PDB entry 5H7D | X-ray diffraction, 2.57 A resolution | chains A and B of the 8 polymer chains in the assembly

== Chain A (and B) ==
Molecule: Putrescine aminotransferase, Immunoglobulin G-binding protein A
Source organism: Escherichia coli (strain K12)
Notes: EC 2.6.1.82; chain B of this document is another copy of the same molecule, construct and numbering; everything in this record applies to it too
UniProt: chimeric construct of P42588, P38507: residues 7-453 from P42588 (PAT_ECOLI) positions 7-453 (same numbers); residues 454-501 from P38507 positions 220-267 (UniProt number = residue number - 234)
Chain sequence (499 residues; numbered 3 to 501; the number before each row is that of its first residue):
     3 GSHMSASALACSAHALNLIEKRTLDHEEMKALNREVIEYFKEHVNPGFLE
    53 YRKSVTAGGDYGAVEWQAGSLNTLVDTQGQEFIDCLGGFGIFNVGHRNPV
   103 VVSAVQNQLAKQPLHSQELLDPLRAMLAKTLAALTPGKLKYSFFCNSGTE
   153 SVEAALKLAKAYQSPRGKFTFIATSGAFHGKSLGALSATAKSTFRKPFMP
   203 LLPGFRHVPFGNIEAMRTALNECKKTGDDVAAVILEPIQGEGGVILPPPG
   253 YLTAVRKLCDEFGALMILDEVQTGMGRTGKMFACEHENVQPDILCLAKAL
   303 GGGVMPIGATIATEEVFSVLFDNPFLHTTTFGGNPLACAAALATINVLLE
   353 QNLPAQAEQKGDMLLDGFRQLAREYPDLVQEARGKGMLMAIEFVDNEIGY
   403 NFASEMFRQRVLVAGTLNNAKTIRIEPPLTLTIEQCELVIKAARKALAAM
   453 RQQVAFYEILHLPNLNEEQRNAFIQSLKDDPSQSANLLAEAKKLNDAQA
Disordered / not traced: 3-6
Sequence notes: expression tag (3-6); engineered mutation Val456 (Asn222 in P38507), Ala474 (Gly240 in P38507)
Curated features (UniProtKB/Swiss-Prot):
  - binding site (pyridoxal 5'-phosphate): Gly150, Thr151, Gln274, Thr332
  - modified residue: Lys300 (N6-(pyridoxal phosphate)lysine)

== Interface between chain A and chain B ==
Residue-residue contacts (281; chain A residue first):
  Ala8(A) with Ala135(B)
  Ala10(A) with Thr132(B); Ala135(B); Leu136(B), hydrophobic; Leu351(B), hydrophobic
  Leu11(A) with Asn348(B); Leu351(B); Glu352(B)
  Cys13(A) with Thr132(B)
  Ser14(A) with Thr132(B); Leu344(B); Asn348(B), hydrogen bond
  Ala15(A) with Asn348(B)
  His16(A) with Met128(B)
  Ala17(A) with Leu344(B), hydrophobic
  Leu18(A) with Ala106(B), hydrophobic; Ala345(B), hydrophobic; Asn348(B)
  Leu20(A) with Lys113(B), hydrogen bond (backbone-side chain)
  Ile21(A) with Ala106(B); Asn109(B); Lys113(B), hydrogen bond (backbone-side chain); Leu125(B), hydrophobic; Ala341(B), hydrophobic
  Glu22(A) with Asn109(B)
  Lys23(A) with Lys113(B), hydrogen bond (backbone-side chain)
  Arg24(A) with Ala112(B); Lys113(B)
  Glu37(A) with Met128(B)
  Val38(A) with Pro124(B), hydrophobic
  Tyr41(A) with Ala127(B), hydrophobic; Lys131(B)
  Phe42(A) with Leu122(B), hydrophobic; Asp123(B); Arg126(B); Ala127(B), hydrophobic
  Lys43(A) with Tyr143(B), hydrogen bond (backbone-side chain)
  Glu44(A) with Lys142(B), salt bridge; Tyr143(B)
  His45(A) with Ala130(B); Lys131(B); Ala134(B); Lys142(B), hydrogen bond (side chain-backbone); Tyr143(B); Ser144(B), hydrogen bond (backbone-backbone)
  Val46(A) with Arg126(B); Ala130(B), hydrophobic; Tyr143(B); Phe319(B)
  Asn47(A) with Leu322(B), hydrogen bond (side chain-backbone); Phe323(B); Pro326(B)
  Pro48(A) with Phe323(B)
  Gly49(A) with Phe323(B); Pro326(B)
  Phe50(A) with Gln119(B); Glu120(B); Leu122(B), hydrophobic; Pro326(B)
  Tyr53(A) with Glu120(B), hydrogen bond; Phe327(B), hydrophobic
  Arg54(A) with Glu120(B), salt bridge
  Val57(A) with Glu120(B)
  Ala65(A) with Leu121(B); Leu122(B), hydrogen bond (backbone-backbone)
  Val66(A) with Leu122(B); Pro124(B), hydrophobic
  Glu67(A) with Gln114(B), hydrogen bond; His117(B); Ser118(B), hydrogen bond; Leu121(B); Leu122(B), hydrogen bond (backbone-backbone); Pro124(B)
  Trp68(A) with Lys113(B)
  Gln69(A) with Lys113(B)
  Ala70(A) with Lys113(B), hydrogen bond (backbone-backbone); Gln114(B)
  Leu76(A) with Gln114(B); Ser118(B)
  Leu88(A) with Ser118(B); Glu120(B)
  Gly90(A) with Ser118(B); Gln119(B), hydrogen bond (backbone-side chain)
  Phe91(A) with Gln119(B)
  Ile93(A) with Leu116(B), hydrophobic; Gln119(B); Phe333(B), hydrophobic
  Phe94(A) with Leu116(B); His117(B)
  Arg99(A) with Leu111(B), hydrogen bond (side chain-backbone); Ala112(B), hydrogen bond (side chain-backbone); Lys113(B); Pro115(B)
  Ala106(A) with Leu18(B), hydrophobic; Ile21(B)
  Gln108(A) with Leu111(B)
  Asn109(A) with Ile21(B); Glu22(B)
  Leu111(A) with Arg99(B), hydrogen bond (backbone-side chain); Gln108(B); Val306(B), hydrophobic
  Ala112(A) with Arg24(B); Arg99(B), hydrogen bond (backbone-side chain)
  Lys113(A) with Leu20(B), hydrogen bond (side chain-backbone); Ile21(B), hydrogen bond (side chain-backbone); Lys23(B), hydrogen bond (side chain-backbone); Arg24(B); Trp68(B); Gln69(B); Ala70(B), hydrogen bond (backbone-backbone); Arg99(B)
  Gln114(A) with Glu67(B), hydrogen bond; Trp68(B); Ala70(B); Leu76(B)
  Pro115(A) with Arg99(B); Gly305(B); Val306(B)
  Leu116(A) with Ile93(B), hydrophobic; Phe94(B); Gly305(B); Val306(B); Met307(B)
  His117(A) with Glu67(B); Phe94(B)
  Ser118(A) with Glu67(B), hydrogen bond; Leu76(B); Leu88(B); Gly90(B)
  Gln119(A) with Phe50(B); Phe91(B); Ile93(B)
  Glu120(A) with Phe50(B); Tyr53(B), hydrogen bond; Arg54(B), salt bridge; Val57(B); Leu88(B); Ala416(B)
  Leu121(A) with Ala65(B); Glu67(B); Phe409(B), hydrophobic; Leu414(B), hydrophobic
  Leu122(A) with Phe42(B), hydrophobic; Phe50(B), hydrophobic; Ala65(B), hydrogen bond (backbone-backbone); Val66(B); Glu67(B), hydrogen bond (backbone-backbone)
  Asp123(A) with Phe42(B)
  Pro124(A) with Val38(B), hydrophobic; Val66(B), hydrophobic; Glu67(B)
  Leu125(A) with Ile21(B), hydrophobic
  Arg126(A) with Phe42(B); Val46(B)
  Ala127(A) with Tyr41(B), hydrophobic; Phe42(B), hydrophobic
  Met128(A) with His16(B); Glu37(B); Tyr41(B), hydrophobic
  Ala130(A) with His45(B); Val46(B), hydrophobic
  Lys131(A) with Ser7(B); Tyr41(B); His45(B)
  Thr132(A) with Ala10(B); Cys13(B); Ser14(B)
  Ala134(A) with His45(B)
  Ala135(A) with Ala8(B); Ala10(B)
  Leu136(A) with Ala10(B), hydrophobic
  Lys142(A) with Glu44(B), salt bridge; His45(B), hydrogen bond (backbone-side chain)
  Tyr143(A) with Lys43(B), hydrogen bond (side chain-backbone); Glu44(B), hydrogen bond (side chain-backbone); His45(B); Val46(B)
  Ser144(A) with His45(B), hydrogen bond (backbone-backbone)
  Asn148(A) with Asn148(B); Ser149(B); Phe333(B)
  Ser149(A) with Asn148(B); Glu152(B), hydrogen bond; Thr332(B)
  Glu152(A) with Ser149(B), hydrogen bond; Glu152(B)
  Glu155(A) with Ser184(B); Leu185(B), hydrogen bond (side chain-backbone)
  Lys159(A) with Lys183(B), hydrogen bond (side chain-backbone); Leu185(B); Leu188(B); Phe200(B)
  Lys162(A) with Pro199(B); Phe200(B); Pro202(B)
  Ala163(A) with Pro199(B); Phe200(B), hydrophobic
  Ser166(A) with Pro199(B)
  Phe171(A) with Met201(B); Pro202(B)
  Lys183(A) with Lys159(B), hydrogen bond (backbone-side chain); Phe327(B), hydrogen bond (side chain-backbone); His329(B); Thr330(B), hydrogen bond
  Ser184(A) with Glu155(B)
  Leu185(A) with Glu155(B), hydrogen bond (backbone-side chain); Lys159(B); Gly186(B); Leu204(B), hydrophobic
  Gly186(A) with Leu185(B)
  Leu188(A) with Lys159(B)
  Thr195(A) with Leu328(B)
  Phe196(A) with Phe327(B)
  Pro199(A) with Lys162(B); Ala163(B); Ser166(B)
  Phe200(A) with Lys159(B); Lys162(B), hydrogen bond (backbone-side chain); Ala163(B), hydrophobic; Leu328(B), hydrophobic
  Met201(A) with Phe171(B)
  Pro202(A) with Lys162(B), hydrogen bond (backbone-side chain); Phe171(B); Pro205(B), hydrophobic
  Leu203(A) with Leu204(B); Pro205(B)
  Leu204(A) with Leu185(B), hydrophobic; Leu203(B); Leu204(B)
  Pro205(A) with Pro202(B), hydrophobic; Leu203(B)
  Lys300(A) with Phe333(B)
  Gly305(A) with Pro115(B); Leu116(B)
  Val306(A) with Leu111(B), hydrophobic; Pro115(B); Leu116(B); Leu338(B)
  Met307(A) with Leu116(B); Met307(B), hydrophobic; Leu338(B), hydrophobic
  Pro308(A) with Phe333(B), hydrophobic; Asn336(B)
  Ile309(A) with Phe333(B)
  Phe319(A) with Val46(B)
  Leu322(A) with Asn47(B), hydrogen bond (backbone-side chain)
  Phe323(A) with Asn47(B); Pro48(B); Gly49(B)
  Pro326(A) with Asn47(B); Gly49(B); Phe50(B)
  Phe327(A) with Phe50(B), hydrophobic; Tyr53(B), hydrophobic; Lys183(B), hydrogen bond (backbone-side chain); Phe196(B)
  Leu328(A) with Thr195(B); Phe200(B), hydrophobic
  His329(A) with Lys183(B)
  Thr330(A) with Lys183(B), hydrogen bond
  Thr332(A) with Ser149(B)
  Phe333(A) with Ile93(B), hydrophobic; Asn148(B); Lys300(B); Pro308(B), hydrophobic; Ile309(B)
  Asn336(A) with Pro308(B)
  Leu338(A) with Val306(B)
  Ala341(A) with Ile21(B), hydrophobic
  Leu344(A) with Ser14(B); Ala17(B), hydrophobic
  Ala345(A) with Leu18(B), hydrophobic
  Asn348(A) with Leu11(B); Ser14(B), hydrogen bond; Leu18(B)
  Leu351(A) with Ala10(B), hydrophobic; Leu11(B)
  Glu352(A) with Leu11(B)
  Phe409(A) with Leu121(B), hydrophobic
  Leu414(A) with Leu121(B), hydrophobic
  Ala416(A) with Glu120(B)
Also at the interface, not in a pair above, chain A (138 interface residues in all): Ser9, Leu34, Ile39, Leu51, Tyr63, Gly64, Val104, Val107, Gln110, Gly150, Thr151, Leu158, Glu316, Thr331, Ile347, Leu419
Also at the interface, not in a pair above, chain B (137 interface residues in all): Ser9, Ala15, Leu34, Ile39, Leu51, Tyr63, Gly64, Asp78, Val104, Val107, Gln110, Gly150, Leu158, Thr331, Leu419

== Summary ==
138 residues of chain A face 137 of chain B across their interface; the contacts include 46 hydrogen bonds and
4 salt bridges. Among the polar pairs are Glu44(A)-Lys142(B), Arg54(A)-Glu120(B) and Ser14(A)-Asn348(B).
UniProt lists 4 pyridoxal 5'-phosphate-binding residues on chain A.
Chain A and chain B are both Putrescine aminotransferase, Immunoglobulin G-binding protein A (Escherichia coli
(strain K12)); the structure, Crystal structure of the YgjG-protein A-Zpa963-calmodulin complex, was
determined by X-ray diffraction.
